PDB entry 8RT9 | electron microscopy, 2.97 A resolution | chains B and G of the 10 polymer chains in the assembly

# Chain B
Protein: TrwJ protein
From: Escherichia coli
UniProt: O50331 (O50331_ECOLX); the construct has insertions or renumbered stretches relative to UniProt, so the offset changes along the chain: 1-147 = UniProt 1-147; 151-229 = UniProt 148-226
Chain sequence (229 residues; row label = number of the first residue in the row):
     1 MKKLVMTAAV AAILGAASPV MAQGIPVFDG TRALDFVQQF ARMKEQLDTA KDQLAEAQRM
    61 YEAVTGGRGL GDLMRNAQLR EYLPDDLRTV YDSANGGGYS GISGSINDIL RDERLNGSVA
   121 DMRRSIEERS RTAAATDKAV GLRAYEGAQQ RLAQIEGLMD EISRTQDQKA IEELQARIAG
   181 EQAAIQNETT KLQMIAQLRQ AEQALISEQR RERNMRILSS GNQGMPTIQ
Disordered / not traced: 1-22
Differences from the reference sequence: conflict A134 (Arg in O50331), A135 (Thr in O50331), L142 (Cys in O50331), R143 (Gly in O50331), A144 (Pro in O50331), Y145 (Thr in O50331), E146 (Lys in O50331), R151 (His148 in O50331), L152 (Ser149 in O50331), A153 (Asn150 in O50331), Q154 (Ala151 in O50331), I155 (Ser152 in O50331), E156 (Arg153 in O50331), G157 (Arg154 in O50331), M159 (Lys156 in O50331), R216 (Pro213 in O50331); insertion (148-150)

# Chain G
Protein: TrwI protein
From: Escherichia coli
UniProt: O50333 (O50333_ECOLX); residue numbers follow UniProt; this construct covers 1-342
Chain sequence (342 residues; row label = number of the first residue in the row):
     1 MAFELFTPLF NKIDQTTATY VTDISSRAIA AITPVVSVGL TLGFITYGWL IIRGAVEMPV
    61 AEFLNRCLRI GIIVSIALAG GLYQGEIANA ITTVPDELAS ALLGNPTQGA SAAALVDQSA
   121 QQGFDRASEA FEEAGFFSSD GLLYGLFGII ILLATGLLAA IGGAFLLLAK IALALLAGLG
   181 PLFILALIWQ PTHRFFDQWA QQVLNYGLLI VLFAAVFGLL MQIFGSYMAD LRFDGAQNVA
   241 YAIGGSVILS IVSIVLLMQL PSIASGLAGG IGLGYMWELR SMRSGAGAAM RGGRAMARGA
   301 RAAPGAARGA AVGAANMAKT VATGGAGVAR AAAGYFRGRK AG
Disordered / not traced: 1, 274-342
Differences from the reference sequence: conflict Q108 (Glu in O50333), L152 (Pro in O50333), L153 (Ala in O50333), A154 (Gly in O50333), T155 (Tyr in O50333), L157 (Pro in O50333), L158 (Ala in O50333), A159 (Gly in O50333)

# How chain B and chain G interact
Residue-residue contacts - 39 pairs, chain B then chain G:
  V119(B) - G235(G)
  R123(B) - E132(G)  salt bridge
  R123(B) - E133(G)  salt bridge
  R123(B) - F136(G)
  I126(B) - F136(G)  hydrophobic
  E127(B) - F136(G)
  R210(B) - F136(G)
  R210(B) - F137(G)
  R213(B) - E133(G)  salt bridge
  R213(B) - F136(G)
  R213(B) - F137(G)
  N214(B) - F137(G)
  N214(B) - D140(G)  hydrogen bond
  N214(B) - Y144(G)  hydrogen bond
  R216(B) - G235(G)
  I217(B) - E133(G)
  I217(B) - Y144(G)
  I217(B) - F233(G)
  I217(B) - V239(G)
  L218(B) - Y144(G)
  L218(B) - F147(G)  hydrophobic
  S219(B) - N238(G)
  N222(B) - G235(G)
  N222(B) - Q237(G)  hydrogen bond (side chain-backbone)
  N222(B) - N238(G)
  G224(B) - A236(G)  hydrogen bond (backbone-backbone)
  G224(B) - Q237(G)
  G224(B) - N238(G)  hydrogen bond (backbone-backbone)
  G224(B) - Y241(G)
  M225(B) - Y227(G)
  M225(B) - Y241(G)  hydrophobic
  P226(B) - Y227(G)
  P226(B) - D230(G)
  P226(B) - L231(G)  hydrophobic
  P226(B) - A242(G)
  T227(B) - D230(G)
  I228(B) - I223(G)  hydrophobic
  I228(B) - Y227(G)  hydrophobic
  I228(B) - L249(G)  hydrophobic
Also at the interface, not in a pair above, chain B (18 interface residues in all): Q223
Also at the interface, not in a pair above, chain G (22 interface residues in all): L143, D234

# Summary
Chain B and chain G form an interface of 18 and 22 residues respectively; the contacts include 5 hydrogen
bonds and 3 salt bridges. Among the polar pairs are R123(B)-E132(G), R123(B)-E133(G) and R213(B)-E133(G).
Here chain B is TrwJ protein and chain G is TrwI protein, both from Escherichia coli. Entry 8RT9 (Stalk
complex full-length structure (TrwJ/VirB5-TrwI/VirB6) from the fully-assembled R388 type IV secretion system)
was determined by electron microscopy, deposited together with 8RT4, 8RT5, 8RT6, 8RT7, 8RT8, 8RTA, 8RTB and
8RTD.
